Entry 3L71 (X-ray diffraction, 2.84 A resolution); this record covers chains C and G of the 20 polymer chains in the assembly.

== Chain C ==
Name: Cytochrome b
Source organism: Gallus gallus
Notes: EC 1.10.2.2
Reference sequence: P18946 (CYB_CHICK); residue numbers follow UniProt; this construct covers 1-380
Amino-acid sequence (380 residues; numbered 1 to 380; the number before each row is that of its first residue):
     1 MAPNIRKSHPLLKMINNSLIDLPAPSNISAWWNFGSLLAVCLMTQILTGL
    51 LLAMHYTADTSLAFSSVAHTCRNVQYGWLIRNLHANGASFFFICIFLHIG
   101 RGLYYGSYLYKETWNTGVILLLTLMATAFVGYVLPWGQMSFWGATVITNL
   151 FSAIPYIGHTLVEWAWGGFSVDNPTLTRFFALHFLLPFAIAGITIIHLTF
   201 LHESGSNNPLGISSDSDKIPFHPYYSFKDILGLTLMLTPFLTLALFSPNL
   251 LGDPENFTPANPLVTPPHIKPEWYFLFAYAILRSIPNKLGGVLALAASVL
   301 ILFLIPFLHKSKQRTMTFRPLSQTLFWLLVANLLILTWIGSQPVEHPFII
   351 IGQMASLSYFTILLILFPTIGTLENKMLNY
Ion coordination: heme Fe site 1: H84, H183; heme Fe site 2: H98, H197
Small-molecule neighbours:
  - azoxystrobin (AZO; methyl (2Z)-2-(2-{[6-(2-cyanophenoxy)pyrimidin-4-yl]oxy}phenyl)-3-methoxyacrylate): M125, A128, F129, Y132, V133, M139, S140, G143, A144, I147, F151, I269, K270, P271, E272, Y274, F275, A278, Y279, L295, A296, S298, V299
  - heme (HEM), molecule 1: W32, F34, G35, S36, L38, A39, F91, I95, H98, I99, R101, S107, Y108, Y110, T113, W114, G117, V118, L120, L121, I190, T194, H197, L198, L201, S206, N207
  - heme (HEM), molecule 2: L42, Q45, I46, G49, L50, L52, A53, Y56, V67, R81, H84, A85, A88, F91, L124, T127, A128, G131, Y132, L134, P135, F180, H183, F184, P187, I190, Y274
  - UQ (Coenzyme Q10, (2Z,6E,10Z,14E,18E,22E,26Z)-isomer): S18, L19, L22, P23, A24, I28, W32, S36, A39, L198, L201, H202, S206, F221, Y225, D229

== Chain G ==
Name: Mitochondrial ubiquinol-cytochrome c reductase ubiquinone-binding protein qp-c
Source organism: Gallus gallus
Notes: EC 1.10.2.2
Reference sequence: D0VX32 (D0VX32_CHICK); numbering as in UniProt (aligned over 1-81)
Amino-acid sequence (81 residues; numbered 1 to 81; the number before each row is that of its first residue):
     1 GIHFGNLARVRHIITYSLSPFEQRAIPNIFSDALPNVWRRFSSQVFKVAP
    51 PFLGAYLLYSWGTQEFERLKRKNPADYENDQ
Unresolved in the structure: 1

== Chain C / chain G interface ==
Pairs across the interface (30; chain C residue first):
  D21(C) with F4(G)
  P23(C) with H3(G); F4(G), hydrophobic
  H202(C) with H3(G)
  D215(C) with L7(G); A8(G)
  K218(C) with F4(G); L7(G)
  Q323(C) with Q44(G); K47(G)
  W327(C) with K47(G); V48(G); P51(G); F52(G), hydrophobic
  L328(C) with P51(G), hydrophobic
  V330(C) with F52(G), hydrophobic
  A331(C) with P51(G); F52(G), hydrophobic
  I335(C) with L58(G), hydrophobic
  W338(C) with Y59(G); T63(G)
  P343(C) with F66(G), hydrophobic
  E345(C) with F66(G)
  H346(C) with F66(G); L69(G)
  P347(C) with W61(G), hydrophobic; G62(G)
  F348(C) with G62(G); F66(G), hydrophobic
  I351(C) with L58(G), hydrophobic
Other interface residues (no listed pair), chain C (22 interface residues in all): S216, I219, P220, T324
Other interface residues (no listed pair), chain G (19 interface residues in all): V10, A55, E65

== In short ==
22 residues of chain C face 19 of chain G across their interface. Chain C binds heme, azoxystrobin and
compound UQ. The heme Fe site 1 is built by H84(C) and H183(C). H98(C) and H197(C) form the heme Fe site 2.
Chain C is Cytochrome b and chain G is Mitochondrial ubiquinol-cytochrome c reductase ubiquinone-binding
protein qp-c, both from Gallus gallus; the structure, Cytochrome BC1 complex from chicken with azoxystrobin
bound, was determined by X-ray diffraction.
